6F36 - chains G and H of the 12 polymer chains in the assembly; structure by electron microscopy, 3.70 A resolution.

[Chain G (and H)]
Name: Mitochondrial ATP synthase subunit c
Source organism: Polytomella sp. Pringsheim 198.80
Notes: chain H of this document is another copy of the same molecule, construct and numbering; everything in this record applies to it too
UniProt: D7P7X5 (D7P7X5_9CHLO); numbering as in UniProt (aligned over 1-127)
Amino-acid sequence (127 residues; numbered 1 to 127; the number before each row is that of its first residue):
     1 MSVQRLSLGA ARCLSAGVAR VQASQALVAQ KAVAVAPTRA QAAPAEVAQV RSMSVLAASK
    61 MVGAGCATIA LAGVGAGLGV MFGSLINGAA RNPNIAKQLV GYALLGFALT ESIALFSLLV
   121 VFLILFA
Not modelled in the structure: 1-53, 127

[Interface between chain G and chain H]
Contacting residue pairs - 66 pairs, chain G then chain H:
  Ala57(G) - Leu56(H)
  Ala58(G) - Ser59(H)
  Gly65(G) - Gly63(H)
  Gly65(G) - Cys66(H)
  Gly65(G) - Ala67(H)
  Thr68(G) - Ala67(H)
  Thr68(G) - Ala70(H)
  Thr68(G) - Val120(H)
  Ile69(G) - Cys66(H)
  Leu71(G) - Ala70(H)
  Leu71(G) - Ile113(H)
  Leu71(G) - Phe116(H)  hydrophobic
  Ala72(G) - Ile69(H)
  Ala72(G) - Ala70(H)
  Ala72(G) - Gly73(H)
  Val74(G) - Ile113(H)  hydrophobic
  Gly75(G) - Gly73(H)
  Gly75(G) - Val74(H)
  Gly75(G) - Gly77(H)
  Gly75(G) - Ile113(H)
  Ala76(G) - Gly73(H)  hydrogen bond (backbone-backbone)
  Ala76(G) - Gly77(H)
  Leu78(G) - Leu109(H)
  Leu78(G) - Thr110(H)
  Leu78(G) - Ile113(H)  hydrophobic
  Gly79(G) - Gly77(H)
  Gly79(G) - Met81(H)
  Val80(G) - Val80(H)  hydrophobic
  Phe82(G) - Met81(H)
  Phe82(G) - Gly106(H)
  Phe82(G) - Leu109(H)  hydrophobic
  Gly83(G) - Val80(H)
  Gly83(G) - Met81(H)
  Gly83(G) - Ser84(H)
  Leu85(G) - Tyr102(H)
  Ile86(G) - Ser84(H)
  Ile86(G) - Leu85(H)  hydrophobic
  Ile86(G) - Leu99(H)
  Ile86(G) - Tyr102(H)
  Ile86(G) - Ala103(H)
  Asn87(G) - Ser84(H)
  Ala89(G) - Leu99(H)
  Ala89(G) - Tyr102(H)  hydrophobic
  Ala90(G) - Gly88(H)
  Ala90(G) - Arg91(H)
  Ala90(G) - Asn92(H)  hydrogen bond (backbone-side chain)
  Ala90(G) - Leu99(H)
  Arg91(G) - Arg91(H)
  Pro93(G) - Asn92(H)
  Pro93(G) - Ile95(H)  hydrophobic
  Pro93(G) - Gln98(H)
  Ala96(G) - Gln98(H)
  Ala96(G) - Tyr102(H)  hydrogen bond (backbone-side chain)
  Lys97(G) - Tyr102(H)
  Val100(G) - Tyr102(H)
  Val100(G) - Leu105(H)  hydrophobic
  Leu104(G) - Leu105(H)  hydrophobic
  Phe107(G) - Leu109(H)  hydrophobic
  Glu111(G) - Ser112(H)
  Glu111(G) - Ile113(H)
  Ala114(G) - Ile113(H)  hydrophobic
  Ala114(G) - Phe116(H)
  Leu115(G) - Phe116(H)  hydrophobic
  Leu118(G) - Phe116(H)  hydrophobic
  Leu118(G) - Val120(H)  hydrophobic
  Phe122(G) - Leu123(H)  hydrophobic
Interface residues without a listed pair, chain G (38 interface residues in all): Ser54, Met61, Val62, Ala64, Val121, Leu125
Interface residues without a listed pair, chain H (36 interface residues in all): Lys60, Leu78, Asn87, Leu119, Ile124

[In short]
Chain G and chain H form an interface of 38 and 36 residues respectively, with 3 hydrogen bonds. Polar pairs
include Ala90(G)-Asn92(H), Ala96(G)-Tyr102(H) and Ala76(G)-Gly73(H).
Both chains are Mitochondrial ATP synthase subunit c (Polytomella sp. Pringsheim 198.80). Entry 6F36
(Polytomella Fo model) was determined by electron microscopy.
